7P2Y - chains a and b of the 22 polymer chains in the assembly; structure by electron microscopy, 3.10 A resolution.

# Chain a
Protein: ATP synthase subunit a
From: Acinetobacter baumannii (strain ATCC 17978 / CIP 53.77 / LMG 1025 / NCDC KC755 / 5377)
UniProt: A3M137 (ATP6_ACIBT); residues 1-291 here = UniProt positions 1-291
Sequence (291 residues; row label = number of the first residue in the row):
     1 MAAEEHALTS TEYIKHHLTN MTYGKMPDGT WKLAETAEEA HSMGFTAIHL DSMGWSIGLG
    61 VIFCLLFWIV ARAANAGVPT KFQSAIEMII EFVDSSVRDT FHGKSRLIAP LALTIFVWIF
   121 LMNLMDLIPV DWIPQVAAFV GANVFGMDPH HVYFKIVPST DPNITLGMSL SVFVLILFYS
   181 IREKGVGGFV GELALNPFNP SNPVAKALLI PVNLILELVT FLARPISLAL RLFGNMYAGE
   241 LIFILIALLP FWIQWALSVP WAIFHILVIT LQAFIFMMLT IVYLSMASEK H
Not modelled in the structure: 1-14

# Chain b
Protein: ATP synthase subunit b
From: Acinetobacter baumannii (strain ATCC 17978 / CIP 53.77 / LMG 1025 / NCDC KC755 / 5377)
UniProt: A3M140 (ATPF_ACIBT); residues 1-156 here = UniProt positions 1-156
Sequence (156 residues; row label = number of the first residue in the row):
     1 MNINLTLIGQ AIAFAFFVAF CMKFVWPPLI NAISERQRKI ADGLNAAEKA KADLADAQAQ
    61 VKQELDAAKA QAAQLIEQAN RRAAQLIEEA RTQAAAEGER IRQQAKEAVD QEINSAREEL
   121 RQQVAALAVT GAEKILNQQV DAEAHNAMLS QLAAKL
Not modelled in the structure: 1-2

# Chain a / chain b interface
Residue-residue contacts (31; chain a residue first):
  Ile48(a) with Ile8(b)
  His49(a) with Ile8(b)
  Leu50(a) with Ile8(b); Gly9(b)
  Ile57(a) with Phe16(b), hydrophobic; Phe20(b), hydrophobic
  Cys64(a) with Phe20(b); Phe24(b), hydrophobic
  Trp68(a) with Phe24(b), hydrophobic; Pro27(b), hydrophobic
  Val70(a) with Asn31(b)
  Ala71(a) with Pro27(b), hydrophobic
  Asn75(a) with Arg38(b), hydrogen bond (backbone-side chain)
  Ala76(a) with Gln37(b); Arg38(b), hydrogen bond (backbone-side chain)
  Gly77(a) with Arg38(b), hydrogen bond (backbone-side chain)
  Pro79(a) with Arg38(b)
  Glu87(a) with Ser34(b); Glu35(b)
  Leu107(a) with Met22(b), hydrophobic
  Pro110(a) with Val25(b), hydrophobic
  Thr114(a) with Cys21(b)
  Ile115(a) with Phe17(b), hydrophobic
  Trp118(a) with Phe17(b), hydrophobic
  Pro162(a) with Ile3(b)
  Asn163(a) with Leu5(b); Gln10(b)
  Ile164(a) with Ala13(b)
  Gly167(a) with Gln10(b)
  Met168(a) with Phe17(b), hydrophobic
  Ser171(a) with Phe14(b)
Also at the interface, not in a pair above, chain a (27 interface residues in all): Met53, Leu113, Leu166
Also at the interface, not in a pair above, chain b (26 interface residues in all): Asn4, Thr6, Val18, Pro28, Leu29, Ile30

# Overview
27 residues of chain a and 26 residues of chain b are in contact; the contacts include 3 hydrogen bonds. Polar
pairs include Asn75(a)-Arg38(b), Ala76(a)-Arg38(b) and Gly77(a)-Arg38(b).
Chain a is ATP synthase subunit a and chain b is ATP synthase subunit b, both from Acinetobacter baumannii
(strain ATCC 17978 / CIP 53.77 / LMG 1025 / NCDC KC755 / 5377); the structure, F1Fo-ATP synthase from
Acinetobacter baumannii (state 1), was determined by electron microscopy (same publication as 7P3N and 7P3W).
